Entry 6R3A (electron microscopy, 4.00 A resolution); this record covers chains F and G of the 7 polymer chains in the assembly.

== Chain F (and G) ==
Name: Major capsid protein
Organism: Bacillus phage SPP1
Notes: chain G of this document is another copy of the same molecule, construct and numbering; everything in this record applies to it too
UniProt: Q38582 (CAPSD_BPSPP); numbering as in UniProt (aligned over 2-324)
Sequence (323 residues; row label = number of the first residue in the row):
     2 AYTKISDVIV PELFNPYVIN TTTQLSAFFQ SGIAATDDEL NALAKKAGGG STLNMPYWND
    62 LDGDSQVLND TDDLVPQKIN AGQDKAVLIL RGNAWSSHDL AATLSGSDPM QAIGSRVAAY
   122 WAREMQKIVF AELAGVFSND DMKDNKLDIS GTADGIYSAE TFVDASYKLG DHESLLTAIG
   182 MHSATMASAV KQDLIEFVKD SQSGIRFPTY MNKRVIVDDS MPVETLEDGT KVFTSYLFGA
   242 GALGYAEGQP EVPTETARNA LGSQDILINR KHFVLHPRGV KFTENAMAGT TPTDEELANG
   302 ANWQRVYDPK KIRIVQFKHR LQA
From the paper describing this entry:
  - mutagenesis - E197K: abolished binding to gp12
  - mutagenesis - D194G/F198A, F198A: decreased binding to gp12
  - mutagenesis - D100A: unchanged binding to gp11
  - mutagenesis - Y18A: decreased binding to SP

== Interface between chain F and chain G ==
Pairs across the interface (18; chain F residue first):
  Ala2(F) - Lys79(G)
  Tyr3(F) - Lys79(G)
  Asp8(F) - Asn81(G)
  Ile10(F) - Gly83(G)
  Ile10(F) - Gln84(G)
  Asp100(F) - Glu252(G)
  Leu101(F) - Leu91(G)  hydrophobic
  Thr104(F) - Lys47(G)
  Thr104(F) - Glu252(G)  hydrogen bond
  Leu105(F) - Gly50(G)
  Leu105(F) - Gly51(G)
  Gly107(F) - Ala48(G)
  Gly107(F) - Gly49(G)
  Arg259(F) - Val253(G)
  Arg259(F) - Glu256(G)  salt bridge
  Ala261(F) - Ala258(G)  hydrophobic
  Ala261(F) - Arg271(G)
  Ser264(F) - Arg271(G)  hydrogen bond
Interface residues without a listed pair, chain F (16 interface residues in all): Val9, Ala103, Leu262, Gly263
Interface residues without a listed pair, chain G (19 interface residues in all): Trp59, Ala82, Gln250, His273

== In short ==
Chain F and chain G form an interface of 16 and 19 residues respectively; the contacts include 2 hydrogen
bonds and 1 salt bridge. Among the polar pairs are Arg259(F)-Glu256(G), Thr104(F)-Glu252(G) and
Ser264(F)-Arg271(G). From the paper: D194G/F198A and F198A of chain F reduce binding to gp12; E197K of chain F
abolishes binding to gp12; 5 substitutions were tested in all.
Chain F and chain G are both Major capsid protein (Bacillus phage SPP1); the structure, Bacteriophage SPP1
mature capsid protein, was determined by electron microscopy, deposited together with 6R3B and 6RTL.
